Entry 4HSA (X-ray diffraction, 3.15 A resolution); this record covers chains A and B of the 3 polymer chains in the assembly.

Chain A (and B):
Name: Interleukin-17A
From: Homo sapiens
Notes: chain B of this document is another copy of the same molecule, construct and numbering; everything in this record applies to it too
Reference sequence: Q16552 (IL17_HUMAN); residues 11-132 here correspond to UniProt positions 34-155 (UniProt number = residue number + 23)
Chain sequence (122 residues; row label = number of the first residue in the row):
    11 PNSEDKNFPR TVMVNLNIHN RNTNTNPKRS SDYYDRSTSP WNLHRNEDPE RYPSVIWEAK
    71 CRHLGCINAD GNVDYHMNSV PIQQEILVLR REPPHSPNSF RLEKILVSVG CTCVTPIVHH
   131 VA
Not modelled in the structure: 11-16, 30-40, 132 (chain B: 11-18, 128-132)
Construct notes: engineered mutation Asp45 (Asn68 in Q16552), Ser106 (Cys129 in Q16552)
Cystine bridges: Cys71-Cys121, Cys76-Cys123
What the authors report for this chain:
  - conformationally variable residues (order/disorder transition): Ile127 to Val131

Interface between chain A and chain B:
Pairs across the interface (105):
  Pro19(A) - Asn27(B)
  Arg20(A) - Leu26(B)
  Thr21(A) - Val24(B)
  Thr21(A) - Asn25(B)
  Val22(A) - Val22(B)
  Val22(A) - Met23(B)
  Val22(A) - Val24(B)  hydrogen bond (backbone-backbone)
  Val22(A) - Leu26(B)  hydrophobic
  Val22(A) - Ser109(B)
  Val22(A) - Phe110(B)  hydrophobic
  Met23(A) - Thr21(B)
  Met23(A) - Val22(B)
  Met23(A) - Asn108(B)
  Met23(A) - Ser109(B)  hydrogen bond (backbone-side chain)
  Met23(A) - Phe110(B)
  Val24(A) - Thr21(B)
  Val24(A) - Val22(B)  hydrogen bond (backbone-backbone)
  Val24(A) - Val24(B)  hydrophobic
  Val24(A) - Phe110(B)
  Val24(A) - Arg111(B)
  Val24(A) - Leu112(B)  hydrophobic
  Asn25(A) - Arg20(B)
  Asn25(A) - Asn108(B)
  Asn25(A) - Phe110(B)  hydrogen bond (backbone-backbone)
  Asn25(A) - Arg111(B)
  Asn25(A) - Leu112(B)  hydrogen bond (backbone-backbone)
  Leu26(A) - Pro19(B)
  Leu26(A) - Arg20(B)  hydrogen bond (backbone-backbone)
  Leu26(A) - Val22(B)  hydrophobic
  Leu26(A) - Leu112(B)  hydrophobic
  Asn27(A) - Arg111(B)  hydrogen bond
  Asn27(A) - Leu112(B)  hydrogen bond (backbone-backbone)
  Asn27(A) - Glu113(B)
  Ile28(A) - Lys114(B)
  Tyr43(A) - Val90(B)  hydrophobic
  Tyr43(A) - Pro91(B)
  Tyr43(A) - Val124(B)
  Arg46(A) - Val124(B)
  Arg46(A) - Thr125(B)  hydrogen bond (side chain-backbone)
  Arg46(A) - Pro126(B)
  Arg46(A) - Ile127(B)
  Ser47(A) - Thr122(B)  hydrogen bond
  Ser47(A) - Cys123(B)  hydrogen bond (side chain-backbone)
  Ser47(A) - Val124(B)
  Thr48(A) - Met87(B)
  Thr48(A) - Cys123(B)  hydrogen bond (backbone-backbone)
  Ser49(A) - Thr122(B)  hydrogen bond
  Trp51(A) - Thr122(B)
  Tyr62(A) - Leu97(B)
  Tyr62(A) - Lys114(B)  hydrogen bond
  Val90(A) - Tyr43(B)  hydrophobic
  Pro91(A) - Tyr43(B)
  Ile92(A) - Ile92(B)  hydrophobic
  Ile92(A) - Val119(B)  hydrophobic
  Gln94(A) - Gln94(B)
  Gln94(A) - Val119(B)
  Glu95(A) - Asn32(B)  hydrogen bond
  Ile96(A) - Gln94(B)
  Ile96(A) - Ile96(B)  hydrophobic
  Leu97(A) - Tyr62(B)  hydrophobic
  Leu97(A) - Leu97(B)
  Leu99(A) - Val24(B)  hydrophobic
  Leu99(A) - Leu112(B)  hydrophobic
  Arg100(A) - Arg31(B)
  Glu102(A) - Asn25(B)  hydrogen bond
  Pro107(A) - Pro19(B)
  Asn108(A) - Val22(B)
  Asn108(A) - Met23(B)  hydrogen bond (backbone-backbone)
  Ser109(A) - Met23(B)  hydrogen bond (side chain-backbone)
  Phe110(A) - Val22(B)  hydrophobic
  Phe110(A) - Met23(B)  hydrogen bond (backbone-backbone)
  Phe110(A) - Val24(B)
  Phe110(A) - Asn25(B)  hydrogen bond (backbone-backbone)
  Arg111(A) - Asn25(B)
  Arg111(A) - Asn27(B)  hydrogen bond (side chain-backbone)
  Arg111(A) - His29(B)
  Leu112(A) - Asn25(B)  hydrogen bond (backbone-backbone)
  Leu112(A) - Ile28(B)
  Leu112(A) - His29(B)  hydrogen bond (backbone-backbone)
  Glu113(A) - His29(B)  salt bridge
  Glu113(A) - Arg31(B)  salt bridge
  Lys114(A) - Ile28(B)
  Lys114(A) - His29(B)  hydrogen bond (backbone-backbone)
  Lys114(A) - Asn30(B)
  Lys114(A) - Arg31(B)  hydrogen bond (backbone-backbone)
  Lys114(A) - Asn32(B)
  Ile115(A) - Arg31(B)
  Ile115(A) - Asn32(B)
  Leu116(A) - Asn32(B)
  Val117(A) - Gln94(B)
  Val119(A) - Ile92(B)  hydrophobic
  Val119(A) - Gln94(B)
  Val119(A) - Val119(B)  hydrophobic
  Cys121(A) - Thr122(B)  hydrogen bond (backbone-side chain)
  Thr122(A) - Ser47(B)  hydrogen bond
  Thr122(A) - Ser49(B)  hydrogen bond
  Thr122(A) - Trp51(B)
  Thr122(A) - Cys121(B)  hydrogen bond (side chain-backbone)
  Cys123(A) - Ser47(B)  hydrogen bond (backbone-side chain)
  Cys123(A) - Thr48(B)  hydrogen bond (backbone-backbone)
  Val124(A) - Tyr43(B)  hydrophobic
  Val124(A) - Arg46(B)
  Val124(A) - Ser47(B)
  Thr125(A) - Arg46(B)  hydrogen bond (backbone-backbone)
  Ile127(A) - Arg46(B)
Interface residues without a listed pair, chain A (51 interface residues in all): Asn17, Pro63, Met87, Val98, Gly120, Pro126
Interface residues without a listed pair, chain B (46 interface residues in all): Pro63, Gln93, Leu99

In short:
51 residues of chain A face 46 of chain B across their interface; the contacts include 32 hydrogen bonds and 2
salt bridges. Among the polar pairs are Glu113(A)-His29(B), Glu113(A)-Arg31(B) and Met23(A)-Ser109(B). From
the paper: conformational variability at Ile127(A).
Chain A and chain B are both Interleukin-17A (Homo sapiens); the structure, Structure of interleukin 17a in
complex with il17ra receptor, was determined by X-ray diffraction together with 4HR9 from the same study.
